PDB entry 5LO7 | X-ray diffraction, 1.90 A resolution | chains A and B

Chain A (and B):
Name: Fimbrial protein MyfA
From: Yersinia enterocolitica
Notes: chain B of this document is another copy of the same molecule, construct and numbering; everything in this record applies to it too
UniProtKB: P33406 (MYFA_YEREN); the construct has insertions or renumbered stretches relative to UniProt, so the offset changes along the chain: 14-122 = UniProt 51-159; 127-144 = UniProt 30-47
Amino-acid sequence (131 residues; row label = number of the first residue in the row):
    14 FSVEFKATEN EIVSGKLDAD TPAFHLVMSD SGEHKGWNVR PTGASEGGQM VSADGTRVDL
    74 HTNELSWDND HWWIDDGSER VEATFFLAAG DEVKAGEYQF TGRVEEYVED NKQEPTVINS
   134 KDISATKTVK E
Unresolved in the structure: 123-128 (chain B: 124-128)
Construct notes: linker (123-126)

How chain A and chain B interact:
Residue-residue contacts - 14 pairs, chain A then chain B:
  D89(A) - E105(B)
  D89(A) - K107(B)  salt bridge
  G90(A) - E105(B)  hydrogen bond (backbone-side chain)
  S91(A) - E105(B)
  S91(A) - K107(B)  hydrogen bond
  E92(A) - T69(B)
  E92(A) - R70(B)  hydrogen bond (side chain-backbone)
  R93(A) - D67(B)
  R93(A) - G68(B)  hydrogen bond (side chain-backbone)
  R93(A) - T69(B)
  R93(A) - K107(B)  hydrogen bond (backbone-side chain)
  V94(A) - K107(B)
  E95(A) - D67(B)
  E95(A) - T69(B)
Interface residues without a listed pair, chain A (8 interface residues in all): S44
Interface residues without a listed pair, chain B (7 interface residues in all): D72

Summary:
Chain A and chain B form an interface of 8 and 7 residues respectively, with 5 hydrogen bonds and 1 salt
bridge. Polar pairs include D89(A)-K107(B), G90(A)-E105(B) and S91(A)-K107(B).
Chain A and chain B are both Fimbrial protein MyfA (Yersinia enterocolitica); the structure, Crystal structure
of self-complemented MyfA, the major subunit of Myf fimbriae from Yersinia enterocolitica, was determined by
X-ray diffraction together with 5LN4, 5LN8 and 5LND from the same study.
